4U0P - chain B; structure by X-ray diffraction, 1.62 A resolution.

== Chain B ==
Molecule: Lipoyl synthase 2
From: Thermosynechococcus elongatus
Notes: EC 2.8.1.8
UniProt: Q8DLC2 (LIPA2_THEEB); residues 1-290 here = UniProt positions 1-290
Chain sequence (296 residues; numbered 1 to 296; the number before each row is that of its first residue):
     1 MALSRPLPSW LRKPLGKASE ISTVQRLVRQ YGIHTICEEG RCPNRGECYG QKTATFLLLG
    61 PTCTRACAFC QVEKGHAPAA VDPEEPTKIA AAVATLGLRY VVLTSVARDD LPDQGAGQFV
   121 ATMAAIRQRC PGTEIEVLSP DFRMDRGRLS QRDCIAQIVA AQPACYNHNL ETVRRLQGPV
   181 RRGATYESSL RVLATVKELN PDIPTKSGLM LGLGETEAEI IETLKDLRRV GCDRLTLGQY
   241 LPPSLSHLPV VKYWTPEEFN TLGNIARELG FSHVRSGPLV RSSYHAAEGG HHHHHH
Not modelled in the structure: 1-4, 289-296
Differences from the reference sequence: expression tag (291-296)
Swiss-Prot annotation at these positions:
  - binding site ([4Fe-4S] cluster): C37, C42, C48, C63, C67, C70, S283
Bound ions: 4Fe-4S cluster Fe site 1: C37, C42, C48, S283; 4Fe-4S cluster Fe site 2: C63, C67, C70 (together with S-adenosylhomocysteine); Na+ near S283 (its only coordinating residue here)
Small-molecule neighbours:
  - S-adenosylhomocysteine / 4Fe-4S cluster: I36, L57, C63, R65, A66, C67, F69, C70, V72, T104, S105, V106, A107, L138, S139, P140
  - 4Fe-4S cluster (SF4): I36, C37, C42, N44, R45, C48, A54, T55, R281, S283, Y284
Reported in the primary citation:
  - 4Fe-4S cluster coordination: C37, C63, S283
  - Na+ coordination: S283
  - conformationally variable residues (order/disorder transition): R5 to I21

== In short ==
Ligands of chain B: S-adenosylhomocysteine / 4Fe-4S cluster and 4Fe-4S cluster. C37, C42, C48 and S283 form
the 4Fe-4S cluster Fe site 1. C63, C67 and C70 coordinate 4Fe-4S cluster Fe site 2. UniProt lists 7 [4Fe-4S]
cluster-binding residues. The paper reports 4Fe-4S cluster coordination by C37, C63 and S283; Na+ coordination
by S283.
Chain B is Lipoyl synthase 2 (Thermosynechococcus elongatus); the structure, The Crystal Structure of Lipoyl
Synthase in Complex with S-Adenosyl Homocysteine, was determined by X-ray diffraction (same publication as
4U0O).
